PDB entry 8SI9 | electron microscopy, 2.98 A resolution | chains C and D of the 9 polymer chains in the assembly

Chain C:
Protein: Gamma-aminobutyric acid receptor subunit beta-2
Organism: Homo sapiens
UniProtKB: P47870 (GBRB2_HUMAN); the construct has insertions or renumbered stretches relative to UniProt, so the offset changes along the chain: 1-307 = UniProt 25-331; 315-341 = UniProt 486-512
Sequence (364 residues; each row starts with the number of its first residue):
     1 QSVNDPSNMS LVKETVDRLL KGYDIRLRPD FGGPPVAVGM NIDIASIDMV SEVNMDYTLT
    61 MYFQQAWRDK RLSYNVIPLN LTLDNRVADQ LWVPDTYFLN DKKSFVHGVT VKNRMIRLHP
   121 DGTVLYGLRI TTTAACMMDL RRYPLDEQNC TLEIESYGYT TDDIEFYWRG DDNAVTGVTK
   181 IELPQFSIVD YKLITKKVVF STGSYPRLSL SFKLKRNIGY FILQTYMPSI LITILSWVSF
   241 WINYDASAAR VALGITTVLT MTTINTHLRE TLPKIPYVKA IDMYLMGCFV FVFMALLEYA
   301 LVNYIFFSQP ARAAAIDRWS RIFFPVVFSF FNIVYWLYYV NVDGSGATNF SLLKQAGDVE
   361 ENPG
Unresolved in the structure: 1-6, 341-364
Disulfides: Cys136-Cys150
Glycans and other covalent adducts: N-acetylglucosamine (NAG) linked to Asn80, Asn149
Differences from the reference sequence: linker (308-314); expression tag (342-364)
Small-molecule neighbours:
  - gamma-amino-butanoic acid (ABU): Tyr97, Glu155, Ser156, Tyr157, Phe200, Thr202, Tyr205
  - allopregnanolone (Y4B): Leu297, Ala300, Leu301, Tyr304
Curated features (UniProtKB/Swiss-Prot):
  - binding site (histamine): Tyr97, Ser156, Tyr157, Thr202
  - binding site (4-aminobutanoate): Tyr157, Thr202
  - glycosylation (N-linked (GlcNAc...) asparagine): Asn8, Asn80, Asn149
From the paper describing this entry:
  - binding site for allopregnanolone: Leu301

Chain D:
Protein: Gamma-aminobutyric acid receptor subunit alpha-1
Organism: Homo sapiens
UniProtKB: P14867 (GBRA1_HUMAN); the construct has insertions or renumbered stretches relative to UniProt, so the offset changes along the chain: 1-312 = UniProt 28-339; 320-358 = UniProt 418-456
Sequence (358 residues; row label = number of the first residue in the row):
     1 QPSLQDELKD NTTVFTRILD RLLDGYDNRL RPGLGERVTE VKTDIFVTSF GPVSDHDMEY
    61 TIDVFFRQSW KDERLKFKGP MTVLRLNNLM ASKIWTPDTF FHNGKKSVAH NMTMPNKLLR
   121 ITEDGTLLYT MRLTVRAECP MHLEDFPMDA HACPLKFGSY AYTRAEVVYE WTREPARSVV
   181 VAEDGSRLNQ YDLLGQTVDS GIVQSSTGEY VVMTTHFHLK RKIGYFVIQT YLPCIMTVIL
   241 SQVSFWLNRE SVPARTVFGV TTVLTMTTLS ISARNSLPKV AYATAMDWFI AVCYAFVFSA
   301 LIEFATVNYF TKSQPARAAK IDRLSRIAFP LLFGIFNLVY WATYLNREPQ LKAPTPHQ
Unresolved in the structure: 1-10, 348-358
Disulfides: Cys139-Cys153
Glycans and other covalent adducts: N-acetylglucosamine (NAG) linked to Asn111
Differences from the reference sequence: linker (313-319)
Small-molecule neighbours:
  - gamma-amino-butanoic acid (ABU): Phe65, Arg67, Thr130
  - allopregnanolone (Y4B): Ile239, Gln242, Val243, Trp246, Pro330
Curated features (UniProtKB/Swiss-Prot):
  - binding site (4-aminobutanoate): Arg67, Thr130
  - binding site (3alpha-hydroxy-5alpha-pregnan-11,20-dione): Trp246
  - glycosylation (N-linked (GlcNAc...) asparagine): Asn11, Asn111
From the paper describing this entry:
  - binding site for allopregnanolone: Gln242, Trp246
  - mutagenesis - Q242L: abolished signaling in response to neurosteroids (citing earlier work)
  - mutagenesis - W246L: abolished signaling in response to allopregnanolone (citing earlier work)

Interface between chain C and chain D:
Contacting residue pairs (88):
  Asp24(C) - Thr16(D)  hydrogen bond
  Ile25(C) - Asn87(D)
  Ile25(C) - Leu89(D)  hydrophobic
  Arg26(C) - Leu19(D)
  Arg26(C) - Asp20(D)  salt bridge
  Arg26(C) - Leu23(D)
  Arg26(C) - Asn87(D)
  Arg26(C) - Leu89(D)
  Leu27(C) - Thr12(D)
  Leu27(C) - Phe15(D)  hydrophobic
  Leu27(C) - Thr16(D)
  Leu27(C) - Leu19(D)  hydrophobic
  Phe31(C) - Phe15(D)  hydrophobic
  Phe31(C) - Met81(D)
  Phe31(C) - Leu84(D)  hydrophobic
  Phe31(C) - Arg85(D)
  Val93(C) - Met114(D)  hydrophobic
  Asp95(C) - Asn88(D)  hydrogen bond
  Asp95(C) - Met114(D)
  Asp95(C) - Pro115(D)
  Asp95(C) - Lys117(D)
  Thr96(C) - Met112(D)
  Thr96(C) - Thr113(D)  hydrogen bond (backbone-backbone)
  Tyr97(C) - Phe65(D)
  Tyr97(C) - Met112(D)
  Tyr97(C) - Asn116(D)
  Tyr97(C) - Arg132(D)
  Phe98(C) - Met112(D)  hydrophobic
  Phe98(C) - Arg132(D)  hydrogen bond (backbone-side chain)
  Leu99(C) - Phe65(D)  hydrophobic
  Leu99(C) - Arg132(D)  hydrogen bond (backbone-side chain)
  Asp101(C) - Arg132(D)  salt bridge
  Ser104(C) - Met112(D)  hydrogen bond
  Phe105(C) - Met112(D)
  Val106(C) - Met112(D)  hydrophobic
  Leu128(C) - Thr113(D)
  Ile130(C) - Met112(D)  hydrophobic
  Ala135(C) - Arg187(D)
  Met137(C) - Ser186(D)
  Met137(C) - Arg187(D)
  Tyr157(C) - Phe65(D)  hydrophobic
  Tyr157(C) - Asn116(D)
  Tyr157(C) - Lys117(D)
  Tyr157(C) - Leu118(D)  hydrophobic
  Tyr157(C) - Thr130(D)
  Tyr157(C) - Met131(D)  hydrogen bond (side chain-backbone)
  Tyr157(C) - Arg132(D)  hydrogen bond (side chain-backbone)
  Gly158(C) - Leu118(D)
  Gly158(C) - Arg120(D)  hydrogen bond (backbone-side chain)
  Tyr159(C) - Asn87(D)
  Asp162(C) - Arg85(D)  salt bridge
  Asp163(C) - Arg85(D)  salt bridge
  Phe200(C) - Phe46(D)  hydrophobic
  Ser201(C) - Arg67(D)
  Ser201(C) - Arg173(D)
  Thr202(C) - Arg67(D)
  Thr202(C) - Arg120(D)
  Tyr205(C) - Arg120(D)  hydrogen bond
  Ser247(C) - Ser251(D)  hydrogen bond
  Ser247(C) - Ala254(D)
  Val251(C) - Ala254(D)  hydrophobic
  Ile255(C) - Leu240(D)  hydrophobic
  Ile255(C) - Phe258(D)  hydrophobic
  Ile255(C) - Thr261(D)
  Val258(C) - Leu240(D)  hydrophobic
  Leu259(C) - Thr265(D)
  Thr266(C) - Gln229(D)
  Arg269(C) - Tyr225(D)
  Arg269(C) - Ile228(D)
  Arg269(C) - Gln229(D)  hydrogen bond
  Glu270(C) - Tyr225(D)  hydrogen bond
  Glu270(C) - Gln229(D)  hydrogen bond
  Lys274(C) - Asn189(D)
  Lys274(C) - Tyr225(D)
  Ile275(C) - Tyr225(D)
  Pro276(C) - Asn189(D)
  Pro276(C) - Lys222(D)
  Pro276(C) - Gly224(D)
  Pro276(C) - Tyr225(D)
  Asp282(C) - Ile228(D)
  Phe289(C) - Met236(D)  hydrophobic
  Phe293(C) - Met236(D)  hydrophobic
  Phe293(C) - Ile239(D)  hydrophobic
  Phe293(C) - Leu240(D)  hydrophobic
  Leu296(C) - Leu240(D)  hydrophobic
  Asn303(C) - Asn248(D)  hydrogen bond
  Tyr304(C) - Trp246(D)
  Tyr304(C) - Arg326(D)
Also at the interface, not in a pair above, chain C (56 interface residues in all): Gly32, Phe63, Trp92, Pro94, Asn100, Lys102, Thr160, Pro273, Val278, Met286, Ala300
Also at the interface, not in a pair above, chain D (56 interface residues in all): Thr48, Leu86, Met90, His110, Leu128, Gln190, Leu232, Val243, Leu247, Val257

Overview:
Chain C and chain D each contribute 56 residues to their interface; the contacts include 15 hydrogen bonds and
4 salt bridges. Among the polar pairs are Arg26(C)-Asp20(D), Asp101(C)-Arg132(D) and Asp162(C)-Arg85(D). The
paper reports a binding site for allopregnanolone at Leu301(C) and Gln242(D) among others; Q242L of chain D
abolishes signaling in response to neurosteroids.
Here chain C is Gamma-aminobutyric acid receptor subunit beta-2 and chain D is Gamma-aminobutyric acid
receptor subunit alpha-1, both from Homo sapiens. Entry 8SI9 (Human GABAA receptor alpha1-beta2-gamma2 subtype
in complex with GABA plus allopregnanolone) was determined by electron microscopy, deposited together with
8SGO and 8SID.
